PDB entry 6K32 | electron microscopy, 3.20 A resolution | chains D and E of the 9 polymer chains in the assembly

[Chain D (and E)]
Name: VP1
From: Cypovirus 1
Notes: chain E of this document is another copy of the same molecule, construct and numbering; everything in this record applies to it too
UniProtKB: D3JWE6 (D3JWE6_CPVBM); residues 129-1333 here = UniProt positions 129-1333
Sequence (1205 residues; row label = number of the first residue in the row):
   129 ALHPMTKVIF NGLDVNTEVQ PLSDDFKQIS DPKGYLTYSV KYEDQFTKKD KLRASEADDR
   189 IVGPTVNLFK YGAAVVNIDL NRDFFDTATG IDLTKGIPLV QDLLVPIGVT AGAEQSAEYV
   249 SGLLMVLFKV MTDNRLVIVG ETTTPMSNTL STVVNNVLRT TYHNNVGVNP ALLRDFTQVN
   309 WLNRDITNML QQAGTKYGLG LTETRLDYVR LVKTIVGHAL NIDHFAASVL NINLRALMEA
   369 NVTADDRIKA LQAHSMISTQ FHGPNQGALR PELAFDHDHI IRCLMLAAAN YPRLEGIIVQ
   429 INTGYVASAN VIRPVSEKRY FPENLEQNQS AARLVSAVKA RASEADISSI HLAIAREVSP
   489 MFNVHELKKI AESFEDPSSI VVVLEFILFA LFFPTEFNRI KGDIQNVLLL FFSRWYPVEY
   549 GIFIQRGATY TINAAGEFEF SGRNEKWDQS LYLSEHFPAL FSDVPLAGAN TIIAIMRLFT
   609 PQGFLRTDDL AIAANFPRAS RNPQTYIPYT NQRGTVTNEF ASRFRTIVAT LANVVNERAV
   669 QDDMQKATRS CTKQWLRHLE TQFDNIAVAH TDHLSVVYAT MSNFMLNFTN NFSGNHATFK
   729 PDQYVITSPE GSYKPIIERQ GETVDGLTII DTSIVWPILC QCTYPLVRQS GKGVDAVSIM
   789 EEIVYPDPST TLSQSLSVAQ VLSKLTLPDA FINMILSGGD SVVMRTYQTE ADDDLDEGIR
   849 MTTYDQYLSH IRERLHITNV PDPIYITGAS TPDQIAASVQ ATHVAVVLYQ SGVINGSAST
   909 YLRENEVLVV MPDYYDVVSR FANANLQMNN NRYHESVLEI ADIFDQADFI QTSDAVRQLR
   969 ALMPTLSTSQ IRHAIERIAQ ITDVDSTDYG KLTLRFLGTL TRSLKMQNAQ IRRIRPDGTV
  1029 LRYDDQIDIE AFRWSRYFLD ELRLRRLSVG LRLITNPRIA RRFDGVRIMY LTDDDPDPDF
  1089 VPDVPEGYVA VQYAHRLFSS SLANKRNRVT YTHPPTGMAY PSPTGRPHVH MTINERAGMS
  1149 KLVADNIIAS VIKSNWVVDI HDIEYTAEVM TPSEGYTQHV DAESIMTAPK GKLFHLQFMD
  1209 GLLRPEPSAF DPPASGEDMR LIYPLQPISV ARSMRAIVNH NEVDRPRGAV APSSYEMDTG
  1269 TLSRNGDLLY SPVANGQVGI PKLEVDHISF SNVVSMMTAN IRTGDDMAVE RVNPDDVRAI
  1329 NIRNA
Disordered / not traced: 778-785 (chain E: 129-134, 778-785)

[Interface between chain D and chain E]
Contacting residue pairs (23):
  Pro450(D) with Glu503(E)
  Glu451(D) with Arg461(E), hydrogen bond (backbone-side chain); Ser464(E)
  Val644(D) with Asn572(E); Lys574(E)
  Arg653(D) with Arg542(E)
  Lys674(D) with Asp671(E); Gln673(E)
  Ala675(D) with Gln673(E), hydrogen bond (backbone-side chain)
  Arg677(D) with Asp671(E), salt bridge
  Ser678(D) with Asp671(E); Met672(E)
  Lys681(D) with Asp670(E)
  Gln682(D) with Asp504(E)
  Arg685(D) with Glu503(E); Arg666(E); Asp670(E), salt bridge
  His686(D) with Glu503(E), salt bridge
  Glu688(D) with Arg542(E)
  Thr689(D) with Ser501(E); Glu503(E); Arg542(E)
  Asp692(D) with Arg542(E), salt bridge
Also at the interface, not in a pair above, chain D (19 interface residues in all): Asn452, Gln455, Thr645, Asn664
Also at the interface, not in a pair above, chain E (17 interface residues in all): Gln457, Ala460, Tyr548, Glu573

[Overview]
19 residues of chain D face 17 of chain E across their interface, with 2 hydrogen bonds and 4 salt bridges.
Polar contacts include Arg677(D)-Asp671(E), Arg685(D)-Asp670(E) and His686(D)-Glu503(E).
Both chains are VP1 (Cypovirus 1). Entry 6K32 (RdRp complex) was determined by electron microscopy.
